Entry 4NM6 (X-ray diffraction, 2.03 A resolution); this record covers chains A and C of the 3 polymer chains in the assembly.

== Chain A ==
Molecule: Methylcytosine dioxygenase TET2
Source organism: Homo sapiens
Notes: EC 1.14.11.-
UniProtKB: Q6N021 (TET2_HUMAN); the construct has insertions or renumbered stretches relative to UniProt, so the offset changes along the chain: 1129-1463 = UniProt 1129-1463; 1812-1828 = UniProt 1464-1480; 1844-1936 = UniProt 1844-1936
Amino-acid sequence (463 residues; row label = number of the first residue in the row; note: 348 numbers in that range are skipped by the numbering (no residue carries them; nothing is unmodelled there)):
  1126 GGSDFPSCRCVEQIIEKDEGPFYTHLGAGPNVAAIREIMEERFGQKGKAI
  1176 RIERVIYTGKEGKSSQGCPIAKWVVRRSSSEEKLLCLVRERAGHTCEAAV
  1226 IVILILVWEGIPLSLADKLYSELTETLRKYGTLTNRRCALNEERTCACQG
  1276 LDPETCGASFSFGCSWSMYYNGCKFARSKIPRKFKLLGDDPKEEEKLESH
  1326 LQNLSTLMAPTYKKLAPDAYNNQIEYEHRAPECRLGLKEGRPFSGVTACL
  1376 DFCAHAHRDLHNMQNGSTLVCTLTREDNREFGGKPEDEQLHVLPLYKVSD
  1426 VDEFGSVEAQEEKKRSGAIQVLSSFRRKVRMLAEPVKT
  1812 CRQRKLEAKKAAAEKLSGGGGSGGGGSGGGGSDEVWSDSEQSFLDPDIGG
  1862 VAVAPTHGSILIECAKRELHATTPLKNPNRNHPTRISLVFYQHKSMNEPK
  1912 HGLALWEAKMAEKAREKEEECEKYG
Disordered / not traced: 1126-1131, 1136-1143, 1812-1841, 1925-1936
Sequence notes: expression tag (1126-1128); linker (1829-1843)
Ion coordination: Zn2+ site 1: Cys1133, Cys1135, His1219, Cys1221; Zn2+ site 2: Cys1193, Cys1271, Cys1273, His1380; Zn2+ site 3: Cys1289, Cys1298, Cys1358, His1912; Fe2+: His1382, Asp1384, His1881 (together with N-oxalylglycine)
Ligand contacts: N-oxalylglycine (OGA): Arg1261, Cys1374, Ala1379, His1382, Asp1384, Val1395, His1416, His1881, Thr1883, Arg1896, Ser1898, Val1900

== Chain C ==
Molecule: 12-nt DNA strand
Sequence (12 nucleotides; each row starts with the number of its first residue):
     1 ACCACCGGTGGT
Disordered / not traced: 1-2
Modified positions: 5CM (5-methyl-2'-deoxy-cytidine-5'-monophosphate) at position 6

== Interface between chain A and chain C ==
Contacting residue pairs (12; chain A residue first):
  Trp1291(A) with DG8(C), sugar contact
  Met1293(A) with DG7(C), base contact; DG8(C), hydrogen bond to the base
  Tyr1294(A) with 5CM_6(C), stacking on the base; DG7(C), sugar contact
  Tyr1295(A) with 5CM_6(C), base contact
  Asn1296(A) with DG8(C), sugar contact
  Arg1302(A) with 5CM_6(C), hydrogen bond to the base
  Leu1385(A) with DG10(C), phosphate contact; DG11(C), phosphate contact
  Lys1905(A) with DT9(C), sugar contact
  Met1921(A) with DG7(C), phosphate contact
Interface residues without a listed pair, chain A (10 interface residues in all): Arg1383
Interface residues without a listed pair, chain C (8 interface residues in all): DC5, DT12

== Summary ==
The interface between chain A and chain C involves 10 residues on one side and 8 on the other; the contacts
include 2 hydrogen bonds and 1 aromatic stacking contact. Among the polar pairs are Met1293(A)-DG8(C) and
Arg1302(A)-5CM_6(C). Chain A binds N-oxalylglycine.
Chain A is Methylcytosine dioxygenase TET2 (Homo sapiens) and chain C is a 12-nt DNA strand; the structure,
Crystal structure of TET2-DNA complex, was determined by X-ray diffraction.
